7YOV - chains D and A of the 5 polymer chains in the assembly; structure by electron microscopy, 3.25 A resolution.

[Chain D]
Molecule: NDV P protein
Organism: Avian orthoavulavirus 1
UniProt: A0A0S2UXI9 (A0A0S2UXI9_9MONO); numbering as in UniProt (aligned over 1-399)
Chain sequence (399 residues; each row starts with the number of its first residue):
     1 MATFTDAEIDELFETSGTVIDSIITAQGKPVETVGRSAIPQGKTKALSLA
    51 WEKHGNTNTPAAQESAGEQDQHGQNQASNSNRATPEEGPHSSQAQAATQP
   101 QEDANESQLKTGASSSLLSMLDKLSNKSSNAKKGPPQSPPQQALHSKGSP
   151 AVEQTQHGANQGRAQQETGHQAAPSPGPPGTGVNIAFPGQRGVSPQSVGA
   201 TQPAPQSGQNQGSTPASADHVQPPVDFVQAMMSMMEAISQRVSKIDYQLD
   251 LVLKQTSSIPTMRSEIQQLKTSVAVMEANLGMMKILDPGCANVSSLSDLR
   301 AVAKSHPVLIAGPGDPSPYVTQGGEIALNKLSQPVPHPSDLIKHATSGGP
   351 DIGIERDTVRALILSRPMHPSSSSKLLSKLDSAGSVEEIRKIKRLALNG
Disordered / not traced: 1-235, 312-399

[Chain A]
Molecule: RNA-directed RNA polymerase L
Organism: Avian orthoavulavirus 1
Notes: EC 2.7.7.48, 3.6.1.-, 2.7.7.88, 2.1.1.-
UniProt: A0A0S2UX53 (A0A0S2UX53_9MONO); numbering as in UniProt (aligned over 1-2204)
Chain sequence (2211 residues; row label = number of the first residue in the row):
     1 MAGSGSERAEHQIILPESHLSSPLVKHKLLYYWKLTGLPLPDECDFDHLI
    51 LSRQWKKILESSTPDIERMIKLGRSVHQTLSHSSKLTGILHPRCLEDLVG
   101 LDIPDSTNKFRRIEKKIQIHNTRYGEPFTRLCSYVEKKLLGSSWTHKIRR
   151 SEEFDSLRTDPAFWFHSSWSTAKFAWLHVKQIQRHLIVAARTRSASNKLV
   201 TLSHRSGQVFITPELVIVTHTNENKFTCLSQELVLMYADMMEGRDMVNII
   251 SSTAVHLRCLAEKIDDILRLVDALARDLGNQVYDVVALMEGFAYGAVQLL
   301 EPSGTFAGDFFSFNLQELRDTLICLLPQRIADSVTHAIANIFSGLEQNQA
   351 AEMLCLLRLWGHPLLESRAAAKAVRAQMCAPKMVDFDMILQVLSFFKGTI
   401 INGYRKKNAGVWPRVKAHTIYGNVIAQLHADSAEISHDIMLREYKNLSAI
   451 EFEACIEYDPVTNLSMFLKDKAIAHPRNNWLASFRRNLLSEEQKKNVQDS
   501 TSTNRLLIEFLESNDFDPYKEMEYLTTLEYLRDDSVAVSYSLKEEEVKVN
   551 GRIFAKLTKKLRNCQVMAEGILADQIAPFFQGNGVIQDSISLTKSMLAMS
   601 QLSYNSNRKRITDCKERVSSSRNHDLKGKHRRRVATFITTDLQKYCLNWR
   651 YQTIKLFAHAINQLMGLPHFFEWIHLRLMDTTMFVGDPFNPPSDPTDYDL
   701 TKVPNDDIYIVSARGGIEGLCQKLWTMISIAAIQLAAARSHCRVACMVQG
   751 DNQVIAVTREVRPDDSPESVLTQLHEASDNFFRELIHVNHLIGHNLKDRE
   801 TIRSDTFFIYSKRIFKDGAILSQVLKNSSKLVLVSGDLSENTVMSCANIS
   851 STVARLCENGLPKDFCYYLNYLMSCIQTYFDSEFSITSSTQSGSNQSWIN
   901 DIPFIHSYVLTPAQLGGLSNLQYSRLYTRNIGDPGTTAFAEVKRLEAVGL
   951 LGPNIMTNILTRPPGNGDWASLCNDPYSFNFESVASPSIVLKKHTQRVLF
  1001 ETCSNPLLSGVHTEDNEAEEKALAEYLLNQEVIHPRVAHAIMEASSVGRR
  1051 KQIQGLVDTTNTVIKIALSRKPLGIKRLARIINYSSMHAMLFRDDVFLSN
  1101 RANHPLVSSDMCSLALADYARNRSWSPLTGGRKILGVSNPDTIELVEGEI
  1151 LSISGGCSKCDSGDEQFTWFHLPSNIELTDDTSKNPPMRVPYLGSKTQER
  1201 RAASLAKIAHMSPHVKAALRASSVLIWAYGDNDINWTAALKLARSRCNIS
  1251 SEYLRLLSPLPTAGNLQHRLDDGITQMTFTPASLYRVSPYVHISNDSQRL
  1301 FTEEGVKEGNVVYQQIMLLGLSLIESLFPMTVTKTYDEITLHLHSKFSCC
  1351 IREAPVAVPFELTGVAPDLRVVASNKFMYDPNPVAEGDFARLDLAIFKSY
  1401 ELNLESYSTVELMNILSISSGKLIGQSVVSYDEETSIKNDAIIVYDNTRN
  1451 WISEAQNSDVVRLFEYAALEVLLDCSYQLYYLRVRGLNNVVLYMSDLYKN
  1501 MPGILLSNIAATISHPIIHSRLHTVGLISHDGSHQLADTDFIELSAKLLV
  1551 SCTRRVVSGLYAGNKYDLLFPSVLDDNLNEKMLQLISRLCCLYTVLFATT
  1601 REIPKIRGLPAEEKCAMLTEYLLSDAVRPLLSPEQVDSITSPSIVTFPAN
  1651 LYYMSRKSLNLIREREDRDSILALMFPQEPLFEFPLVQDIGARVKDQLTM
  1701 KPAAFLHELDLSAPARYDAYTLEQARSDCALADMGEDQLVRYLFRGVGTA
  1751 SSSWYKASHLLSVPEIRCARHGNSLYLAEGSGAIMSLLELHIPHETIYYN
  1801 TLFSNEMNPPQRHFGPTPTQFLNSVVYRNLQAEVPCKDGFVQEFRTLWRE
  1851 NTEESDLTSDKAVGYITSVVPYRSVSLLHCDIEIPPGSNQSLLDQLATNL
  1901 SLIAMHSVREGGVVIVKILYSMGYYFHLLVNLFTPCSVKGYVLSNGYACR
  1951 GDMECYVVFVMGYLGGPTFVNEVVRMAKTLIQRHGTLLAKSDETALMALF
  2001 TSQKQRVDNILSSPLPRLAKLLRRNIDTALIEAGGQPVRPFCAESLVNTL
  2051 SDITQTTQVIASHIDTVIRSVIYMEAEGDLADTVFLFTPYNLSIDGKKRT
  2101 SLKQCTRQILEVTILGLGPEDLNRVGDIISLILRGTISLEDLIPLRTYLK
  2151 MSTCPKYLKSVLGLTKLREMFSDGSMLYLTRAQQKFYMKTVGNAVKGYYN
  2201 SSKNENLYFQG
Disordered / not traced: 1-7, 545-552, 584-587, 612-628, 889-893, 1195-1208, 1266-1277, 1303-1309, 1385-2211
Differences from the reference sequence: expression tag (2205-2211)
Disulfides: C1112-C1350, C1157-C1160
What the authors report for this chain:
  - mutagenesis - R552A, I553A, Y645A, D751A, N752A: decreased catalytic activity
  - mutagenesis - D641A, E718A: unchanged catalytic activity
  - catalytic residues: G750 to N752

[Chain D / chain A interface]
Contacting residue pairs (14; chain D residue first):
  L296(D) - M679(A)
  L296(D) - D680(A)
  L299(D) - L531(A)  hydrophobic
  L299(D) - L676(A)  hydrophobic
  A303(D) - L528(A)
  A303(D) - L531(A)  hydrophobic
  A303(D) - R532(A)
  K304(D) - R532(A)
  S305(D) - L528(A)
  S305(D) - R532(A)
  H306(D) - T527(A)  hydrogen bond
  P307(D) - T526(A)
  P307(D) - L528(A)
  P307(D) - P668(A)  hydrophobic
Also at the interface, not in a pair above, chain D (8 interface residues in all): R300
Also at the interface, not in a pair above, chain A (10 interface residues in all): S712

[In short]
The interface between chain D and chain A involves 8 residues on one side and 10 on the other; the contacts
include 1 hydrogen bond. Its one hydrogen-bonded contact is H306(D)-T527(A). From the paper: the catalytic
residue G750(A); R552A, I553A and Y645A of chain A, among others, reduce catalytic activity; 7 substitutions
were tested in all.
Chain D is NDV P protein and chain A is RNA-directed RNA polymerase L, both from Avian orthoavulavirus 1; the
structure, Cryo-EM structure of RNA polymerase in complex with P protein tetramer of Newcastle disease virus,
was determined by electron microscopy together with 7YOT and 7YOU from the same study.
